PDB entry 9G3Y | electron microscopy, 6.80 A resolution (low resolution: residue-level contacts below are approximate; hydrogen-bond / salt-bridge calls are withheld) | chains J and j of the 45 polymer chains in the assembly

Chain J:
Molecule: Gamma-tubulin complex component
Source organism: Sus scrofa
UniProt: I3L738 (I3L738_PIG); residues 1-1061 here = UniProt positions 1-1061
Chain sequence (1061 residues; each row starts with the number of its first residue):
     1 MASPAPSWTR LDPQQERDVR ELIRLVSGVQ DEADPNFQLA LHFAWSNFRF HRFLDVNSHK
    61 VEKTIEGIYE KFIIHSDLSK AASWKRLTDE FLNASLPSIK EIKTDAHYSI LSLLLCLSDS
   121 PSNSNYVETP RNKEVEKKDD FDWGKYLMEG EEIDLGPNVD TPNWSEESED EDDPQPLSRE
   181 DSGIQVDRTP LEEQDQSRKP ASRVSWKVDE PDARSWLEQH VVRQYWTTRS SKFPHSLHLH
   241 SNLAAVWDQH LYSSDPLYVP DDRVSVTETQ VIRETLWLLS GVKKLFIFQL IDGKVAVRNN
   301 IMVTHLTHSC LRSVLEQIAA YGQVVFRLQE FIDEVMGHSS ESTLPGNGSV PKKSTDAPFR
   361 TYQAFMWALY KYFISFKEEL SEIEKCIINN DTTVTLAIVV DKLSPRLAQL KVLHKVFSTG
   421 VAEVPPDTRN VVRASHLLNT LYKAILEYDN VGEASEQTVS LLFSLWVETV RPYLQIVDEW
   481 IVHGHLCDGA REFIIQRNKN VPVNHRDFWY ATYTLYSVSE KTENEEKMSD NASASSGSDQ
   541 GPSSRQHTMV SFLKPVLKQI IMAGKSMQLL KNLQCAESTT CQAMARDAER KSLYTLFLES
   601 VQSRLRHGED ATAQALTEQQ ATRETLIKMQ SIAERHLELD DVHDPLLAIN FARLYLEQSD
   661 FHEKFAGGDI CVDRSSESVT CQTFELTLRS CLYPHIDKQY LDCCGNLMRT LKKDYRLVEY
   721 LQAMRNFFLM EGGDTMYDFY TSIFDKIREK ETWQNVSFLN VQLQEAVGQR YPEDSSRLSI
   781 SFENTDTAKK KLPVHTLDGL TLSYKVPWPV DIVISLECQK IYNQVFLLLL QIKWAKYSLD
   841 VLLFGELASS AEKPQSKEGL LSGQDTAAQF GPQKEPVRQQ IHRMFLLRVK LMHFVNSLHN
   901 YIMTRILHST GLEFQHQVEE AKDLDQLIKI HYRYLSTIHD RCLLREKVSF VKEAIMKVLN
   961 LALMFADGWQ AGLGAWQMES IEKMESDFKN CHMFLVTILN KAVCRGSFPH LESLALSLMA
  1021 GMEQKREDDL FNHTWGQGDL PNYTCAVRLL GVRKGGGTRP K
Not modelled in the structure: 1-222, 339-352, 519-545, 576-590, 606-680, 785-790, 851-874, 1002-1010, 1022-1061

Chain j:
Molecule: Tubulin gamma chain
Source organism: Sus scrofa
UniProt: A0A287BRH5 (A0A287BRH5_PIG); residue numbers follow UniProt; this construct covers 1-451
Chain sequence (451 residues; each row starts with the number of its first residue):
     1 MPREIITLQL GQCGNQIGFE FWKQLCAEHG ISPEGIVEEF ATEGTDRKDV FFYQADDEHY
    61 IPRAVLLDLE PRVIHSILNS PYAKLYNPEN IYLSEHGGGA GNNWASGFSQ GEKIHEDIFD
   121 IIDREADGSD SLEGFVLCHS IAGGTGSGLG SYLLERLNDR YPKKLVQTYS VFPNQDEMSD
   181 VVVQPYNSLL TLKRLTQNAD CVVVLDNTAL NRIATDRLHI QNPSFSQINQ LVSTIMSAST
   241 TTLRYPGYMN NDLIGLIASL IPTPRLHFLM TGYTPLTTDQ SVASVRKTTV LDVMRRLLQP
   301 KNVMVSTGRD RQTNHCYIAI LNIIQGEVDP TQVHKSLQRI RERKLANFIP WGPASIQVAL
   361 SRKSPYLPSA HRVSGLMMAN HTSISSLFES SCQQYDKLRK REAFLEQFRK EDIFKENFDE
   421 LDRSREVVQE LIDEYHAATR PDYISWGTQE Q
Not modelled in the structure: 40-44, 445-451

How chain J and chain j interact:
Pairs across the interface - 32 pairs, chain J then chain j:
  Gly732(J) - Thr45(j)
  Gly733(J) - Thr45(j)
  Gly733(J) - Gly247(j)
  Gly733(J) - Asn251(j)
  Asp734(J) - Pro2(j)
  Asp734(J) - Thr45(j)
  Asp734(J) - Asp46(j)
  Asp734(J) - Arg47(j)
  Thr735(J) - Thr45(j)
  Tyr737(J) - Met1(j)
  Tyr737(J) - Pro2(j)
  Tyr737(J) - Asn251(j)
  Tyr737(J) - Asp252(j)
  Asp738(J) - Met1(j)
  Asp738(J) - Pro2(j)
  Thr741(J) - Met1(j)
  Asp840(J) - Gly255(j)
  Asp840(J) - Ala258(j)
  Phe844(J) - Pro262(j)
  Phe844(J) - Thr263(j)
  Gly845(J) - Pro262(j)
  Arg878(J) - Asp442(j)
  Arg878(J) - Tyr443(j)
  Arg878(J) - Ile444(j)
  His882(J) - Pro441(j)
  His882(J) - Tyr443(j)
  Phe885(J) - Pro262(j)
  Leu886(J) - Trp351(j)
  Val889(J) - Ile318(j)
  Met892(J) - Ser259(j)
  Asn900(J) - Pro330(j)
  Thr904(J) - Pro330(j)
Also at the interface, not in a pair above, chain J (27 interface residues in all): Glu731, Arg770, Leu843, Gln879, Ile881, Met884, Arg888, His893, Tyr901
Also at the interface, not in a pair above, chain j (24 interface residues in all): Pro246, Ile254, Ser355, Ile356

Summary:
27 residues of chain J face 24 of chain j across their interface.
Chain J is Gamma-tubulin complex component and chain j is Tubulin gamma chain, both from Sus scrofa; the
structure, Structure of the Native CMG-decorated gamma-Tubulin Ring Complex from Pig Brain, was determined by
electron microscopy (same publication as 9G3X, 9G3Z and 9G40).
